PDB entry 5KKL | X-ray diffraction, 2.94 A resolution | chains A and D of the 3 polymer chains in the assembly

== Chain A ==
Molecule: putative polycomb protein Eed
Organism: Chaetomium thermophilum
UniProt: G0S8H7 (G0S8H7_CHATD); residues 1-565 here = UniProt positions 1-565
Amino-acid sequence (605 residues; each row starts with the number of its first residue; numbers below 1 keep their minus sign (Met-39 is residue -39)):
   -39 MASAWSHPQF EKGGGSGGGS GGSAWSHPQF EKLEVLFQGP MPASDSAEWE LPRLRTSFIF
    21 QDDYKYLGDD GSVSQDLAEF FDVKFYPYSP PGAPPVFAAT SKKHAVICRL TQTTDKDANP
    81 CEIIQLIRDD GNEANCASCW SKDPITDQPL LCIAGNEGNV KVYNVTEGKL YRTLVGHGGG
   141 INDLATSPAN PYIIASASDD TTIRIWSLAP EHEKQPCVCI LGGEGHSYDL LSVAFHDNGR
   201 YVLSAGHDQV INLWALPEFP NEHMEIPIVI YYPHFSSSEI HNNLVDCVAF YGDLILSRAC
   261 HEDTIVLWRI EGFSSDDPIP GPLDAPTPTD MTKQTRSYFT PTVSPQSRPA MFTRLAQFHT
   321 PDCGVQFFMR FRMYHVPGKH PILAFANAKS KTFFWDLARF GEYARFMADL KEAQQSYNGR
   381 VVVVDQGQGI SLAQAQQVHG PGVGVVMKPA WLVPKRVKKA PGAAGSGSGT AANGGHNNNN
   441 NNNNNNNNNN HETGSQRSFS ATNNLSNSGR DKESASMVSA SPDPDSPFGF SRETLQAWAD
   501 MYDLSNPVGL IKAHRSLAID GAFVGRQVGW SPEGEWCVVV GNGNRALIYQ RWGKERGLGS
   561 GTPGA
Disordered / not traced: -39 to 4, 28-35, 388-389, 416-476, 557-565
Construct notes: expression tag (-39 to 0)

== Chain D ==
Molecule: Ala-ala-arg-M3L-ser-ala-pro-ala
Amino-acid sequence (11 residues; numbered 22 to 32; the number before each row is that of its first residue):
    22 TKAARKSAPA T
Disordered / not traced: 22-23, 32
Modified positions: Lys27 (N-trimethyllysine; M3L)

== Interface between chain A and chain D ==
Pairs across the interface - 18 pairs, chain A then chain D:
  Asp36(A) - Ser28(D)
  Glu39(A) - Ser28(D)  hydrogen bond
  Glu39(A) - Ala29(D)
  Cys96(A) - Lys27(D)
  Asn142(A) - Lys27(D)
  Val325(A) - Ala24(D)
  Val325(A) - Ala25(D)
  Val325(A) - Arg26(D)  hydrogen bond (backbone-backbone)
  Gln326(A) - Arg26(D)  hydrogen bond
  Gln326(A) - Lys27(D)  hydrogen bond (side chain-backbone)
  Gln326(A) - Ser28(D)
  Gln326(A) - Ala29(D)
  Phe327(A) - Arg26(D)  hydrogen bond (backbone-backbone)
  Phe327(A) - Lys27(D)
  Phe328(A) - Lys27(D)
  Val524(A) - Ala29(D)  hydrophobic
  Arg526(A) - Lys27(D)  hydrogen bond (side chain-backbone)
  Asn542(A) - Ala29(D)
Interface residues without a listed pair, chain A (17 interface residues in all): Leu37, Phe41, Leu191, Leu244, Cys260, His261
Interface residues without a listed pair, chain D (8 interface residues in all): Pro30, Ala31

== In short ==
17 residues of chain A face 8 of chain D across their interface, with 6 hydrogen bonds. Polar pairs include
Glu39(A)-Ser28(D), Gln326(A)-Arg26(D) and Gln326(A)-Lys27(D).
Here chain A is putative polycomb protein Eed (Chaetomium thermophilum) and chain D is
Ala-ala-arg-M3L-ser-ala-pro-ala. Entry 5KKL (Structure of ctPRC2 in complex with H3K27me3 and H3K27M) was
determined by X-ray diffraction, deposited together with 5KJH and 5KJI.
